PDB entry 7MCA | electron microscopy, 3.60 A resolution | chains E and H of the 9 polymer chains in the assembly

Chain E:
Protein: Origin recognition complex subunit 5
Source organism: Saccharomyces cerevisiae
UniProtKB: P50874 (ORC5_YEAST); residue numbers follow UniProt; this construct covers 1-479
Chain sequence (479 residues; row label = number of the first residue in the row):
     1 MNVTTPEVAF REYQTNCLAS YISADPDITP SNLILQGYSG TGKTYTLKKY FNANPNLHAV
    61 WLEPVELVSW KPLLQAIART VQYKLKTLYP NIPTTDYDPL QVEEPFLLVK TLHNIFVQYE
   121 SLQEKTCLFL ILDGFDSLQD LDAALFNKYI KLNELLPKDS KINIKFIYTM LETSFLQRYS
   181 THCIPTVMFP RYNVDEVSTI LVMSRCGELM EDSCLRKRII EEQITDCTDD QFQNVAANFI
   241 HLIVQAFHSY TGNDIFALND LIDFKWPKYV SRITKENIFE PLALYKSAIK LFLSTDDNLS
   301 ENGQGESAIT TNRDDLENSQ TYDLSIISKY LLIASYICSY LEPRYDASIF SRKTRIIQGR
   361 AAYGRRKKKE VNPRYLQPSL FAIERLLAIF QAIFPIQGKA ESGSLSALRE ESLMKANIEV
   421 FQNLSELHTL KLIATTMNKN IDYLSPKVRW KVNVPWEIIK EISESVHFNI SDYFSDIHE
Disordered / not traced: 301-318, 399-406, 479
Curated features (UniProtKB/Swiss-Prot):
  - binding site (ATP): Gly-37 to Thr-44
Bound ions: Mg2+: Thr-44, Asp-133 (together with ATP-gamma-S)
Small-molecule neighbours: ATP-gamma-S (AGS; phosphothiophosphoric acid-adenylate ester): Val-8, Ala-9, Phe-10, Tyr-38, Ser-39, Gly-40, Thr-41, Gly-42, Lys-43, Thr-44, Tyr-45, Leu-171, Tyr-192, Ile-200, Met-203, Ser-204, Ile-255, Phe-256

Chain H:
Molecule: 85-nt DNA strand
Sequence (85 nucleotides; each row starts with the number of its first residue):
     1 TTATTTAAGT ATTGTTTGTG CACTTGCCTG CAGGCCTTTT GAAAAGCAAG CATAAAAGAT
    61 CTAAACATAA AATCTGTAAA ATAAC
Disordered / not traced: 1-31, 82-85

Interface between chain E and chain H:
Contacting residue pairs (16):
  Arg-344(E) / DG46(H)  phosphate contact
  Tyr-345(E) / DC47(H)  hydrogen bond to the phosphate
  Arg-360(E) / DA44(H)  phosphate contact
  Arg-360(E) / DA45(H)  phosphate contact
  Ala-361(E) / DA45(H)  sugar contact
  Ala-362(E) / DG46(H)  phosphate contact
  Tyr-363(E) / DA44(H)  base contact
  Tyr-363(E) / DA45(H)  hydrogen bond to the phosphate
  Tyr-363(E) / DG46(H)  hydrogen bond to the phosphate
  Gly-364(E) / DG46(H)  hydrogen bond to the phosphate
  Arg-365(E) / DC47(H)  phosphate contact
  Arg-366(E) / DG46(H)  hydrogen bond to the base
  Arg-366(E) / DC47(H)  hydrogen bond to the phosphate
  Thr-436(E) / DA56(H)  phosphate contact
  Lys-447(E) / DA55(H)  phosphate contact
  Arg-449(E) / DA55(H)  sugar contact
Other interface residues (no listed pair), chain E (14 interface residues in all): Leu-380, Lys-451
Other interface residues (no listed pair), chain H (8 interface residues in all): DA43, DA57

In short:
14 residues of chain E face 8 of chain H across their interface, with 6 hydrogen bonds. Among the polar pairs
are Arg-366(E)/DG46(H), Tyr-345(E)/DC47(H) and Tyr-363(E)/DA45(H). Bound to chain E: ATP-gamma-S. Thr-44(E)
and Asp-133(E) coordinate Mg2+. From UniProt: 8 ATP-binding residues on chain E.
Chain E is Origin recognition complex subunit 5 (Saccharomyces cerevisiae) and chain H is an 85-nt DNA strand;
the structure, Structure of the S. cerevisiae origin recognition complex bound to the replication initiator
Cdc6 and the ..., was determined by electron microscopy.
